8QKW - chain A; structure by X-ray diffraction, 1.65 A resolution.

== Chain A ==
Molecule: Glutamate 5-kinase
Organism: Pseudomonas syringae pv. actinidiae
Reference sequence: A0A2V0R8Q9 (A0A2V0R8Q9_PSESF); residues 1-431 here = UniProt positions 1-431
Sequence (431 residues; row label = number of the first residue in the row):
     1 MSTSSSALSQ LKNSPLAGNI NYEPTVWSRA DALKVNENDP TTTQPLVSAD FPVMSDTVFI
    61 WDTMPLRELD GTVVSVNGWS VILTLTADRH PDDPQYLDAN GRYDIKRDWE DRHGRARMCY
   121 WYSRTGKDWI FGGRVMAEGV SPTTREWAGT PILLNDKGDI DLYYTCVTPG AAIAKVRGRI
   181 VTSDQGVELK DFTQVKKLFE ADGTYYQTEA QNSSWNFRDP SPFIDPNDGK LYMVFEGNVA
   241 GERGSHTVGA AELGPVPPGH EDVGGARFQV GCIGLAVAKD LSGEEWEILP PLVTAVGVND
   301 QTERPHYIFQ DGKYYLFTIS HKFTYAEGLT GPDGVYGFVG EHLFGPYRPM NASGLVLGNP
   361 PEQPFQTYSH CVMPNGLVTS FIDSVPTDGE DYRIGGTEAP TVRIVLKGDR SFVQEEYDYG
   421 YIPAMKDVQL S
Unresolved in the structure: 1-19
Construct notes: conflict T330 (Glu in A0A2V0R8Q9)
Ligand contacts:
  - VXT (2-(hydroxymethyl)-1-[6-[4-[[3-[[3-[6-[(2S,3R,4S)-2-(hydroxymethyl)-3,4-bis(oxidanyl)pyrrolidin-1-yl]hexyl]-1,2,3-triazol-4-yl]methoxy]-2,2-bis[[1-[6-[2-(hydroxymethyl)-3,4-bis(oxidanyl)pyrrolidin-1-yl]hexyl]-1,2,3-triazol-4-yl]methoxymethyl]propoxy]methyl]-1,2,3-triazol-1-yl]hexyl]pyrrolidine-3,4-diol), molecule 1: W61, D62, L85, H113, R145, W147, A148, T168, R218, D219, E236, E303, R304, I319, Y368
  - VXT, molecule 2: R403, E415, Y417
Swiss-Prot annotation at these positions:
  - active site: D62 (Nucleophile), E303 (Proton donor/acceptor)
  - binding site (sucrose): W61, D62, A148, R218, D219
  - site: D219 (Transition state stabilizer)
Reported in the primary citation:
  - binding site for VXT: D62, H113, R145, W147, A148, T168, D219, E303

== Overview ==
Chain A binds compound VXT. UniProt lists active-site residues D62 and E303 and 5 sucrose-binding residues.
The paper reports a binding site for VXT at D62, H113 and R145 among others.
Chain A is Glutamate 5-kinase (Pseudomonas syringae pv. actinidiae); the structure, Crystal structure of
Levansucrase from Pseudomonas syringae in complex with a tetravalent iminosugar, was determined by X-ray
diffraction, deposited together with 8QJ5.
